PDB entry 7CRC | electron microscopy, 3.02 A resolution | chains C and D of the 8 polymer chains in the assembly

== Chain C (and D) ==
Protein: NAD+ hydrolase (NADase)
Source organism: Arabidopsis thaliana
Notes: chain D of this document is another copy of the same molecule, construct and numbering; everything in this record applies to it too
UniProt: Q9ZSN5 (Q9ZSN5_ARATH); numbering as in UniProt (aligned over 1-1221)
Amino-acid sequence (1221 residues; each row starts with the number of its first residue):
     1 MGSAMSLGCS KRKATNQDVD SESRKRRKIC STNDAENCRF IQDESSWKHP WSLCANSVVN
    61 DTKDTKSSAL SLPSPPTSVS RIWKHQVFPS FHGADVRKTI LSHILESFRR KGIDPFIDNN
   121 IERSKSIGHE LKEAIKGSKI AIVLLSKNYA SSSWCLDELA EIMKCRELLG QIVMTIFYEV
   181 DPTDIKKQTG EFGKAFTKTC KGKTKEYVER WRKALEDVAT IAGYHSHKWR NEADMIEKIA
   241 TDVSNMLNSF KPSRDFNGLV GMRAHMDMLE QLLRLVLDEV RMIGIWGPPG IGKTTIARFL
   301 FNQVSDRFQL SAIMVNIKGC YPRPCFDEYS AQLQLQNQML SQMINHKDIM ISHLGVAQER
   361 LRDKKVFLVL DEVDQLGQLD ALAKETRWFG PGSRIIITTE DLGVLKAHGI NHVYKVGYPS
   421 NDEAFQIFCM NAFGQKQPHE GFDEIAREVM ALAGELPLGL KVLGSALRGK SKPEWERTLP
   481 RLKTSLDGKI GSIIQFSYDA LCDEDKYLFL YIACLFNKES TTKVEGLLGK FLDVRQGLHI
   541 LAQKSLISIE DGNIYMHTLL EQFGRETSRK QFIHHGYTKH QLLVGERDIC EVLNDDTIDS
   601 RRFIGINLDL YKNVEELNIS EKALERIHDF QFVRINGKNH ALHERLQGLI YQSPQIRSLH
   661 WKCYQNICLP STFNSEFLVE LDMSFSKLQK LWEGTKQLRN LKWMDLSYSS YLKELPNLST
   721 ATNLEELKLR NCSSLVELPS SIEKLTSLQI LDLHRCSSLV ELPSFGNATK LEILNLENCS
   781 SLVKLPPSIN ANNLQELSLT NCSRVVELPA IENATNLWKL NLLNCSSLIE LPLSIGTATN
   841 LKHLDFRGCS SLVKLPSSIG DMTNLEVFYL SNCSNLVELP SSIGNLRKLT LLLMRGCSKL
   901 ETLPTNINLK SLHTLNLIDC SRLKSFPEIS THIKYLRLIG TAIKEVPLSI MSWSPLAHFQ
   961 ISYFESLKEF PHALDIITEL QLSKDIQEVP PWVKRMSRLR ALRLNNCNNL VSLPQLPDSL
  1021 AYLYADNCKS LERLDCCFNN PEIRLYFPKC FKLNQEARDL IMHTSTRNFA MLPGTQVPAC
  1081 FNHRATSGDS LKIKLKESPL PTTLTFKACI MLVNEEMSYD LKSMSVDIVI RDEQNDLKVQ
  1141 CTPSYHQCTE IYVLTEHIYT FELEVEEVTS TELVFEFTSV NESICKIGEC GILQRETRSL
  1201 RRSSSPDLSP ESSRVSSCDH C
Unresolved in the structure: 1-84, 1087-1089, 1196-1221 (chain D: 1-80, 1087-1089, 1196-1221)
Residues lining bound ligands:
  - ADP (adenosine-5'-diphosphate): Leu259, Val260, Met262, Pro289, Gly290, Ile291, Gly292, Lys293, Thr294, Thr295, Glu372, Ile427, Pro457, Leu458, Lys461
  - ATP (adenosine-5'-triphosphate): Phe177, Pro182, Ala219, Thr220, Ile221, Ala222, Gly223, Tyr224, His225
Reported in the primary citation:
  - mutagenesis - I121E, S124E, A222E, G223A: decreased catalytic activity on NAD+
  - mutagenesis - I121E, S124E, A222E, G223A: unchanged binding to Avirulence protein ATR1
  - mutagenesis - I121E, E158A, E158Q, A222E: abolished signaling with Avirulence protein ATR1
  - mutagenesis - E122A/R123A/S124A/K125A/S126A, R123A, S124E, G223A: unchanged signaling with Avirulence protein ATR1

== Interface between chain C and chain D ==
Pairs across the interface - 64 pairs, chain C then chain D:
  Arg166(C) - Ser126(D)
  Ile172(C) - Ser124(D)
  Val173(C) - Ser124(D)
  Lys186(C) - Trp154(D)
  Thr220(C) - Ile127(D)
  Ile221(C) - Ser124(D)
  Ile221(C) - Lys125(D)
  Ala222(C) - Glu122(D)
  Ala222(C) - Arg123(D)
  Ala222(C) - Ser124(D)  hydrogen bond (backbone-backbone)
  Ala222(C) - Lys125(D)  hydrogen bond (backbone-backbone)
  Ala222(C) - Ile127(D)  hydrophobic
  Gly223(C) - Arg123(D)  hydrogen bond (backbone-side chain)
  Tyr224(C) - Arg123(D)
  Met246(C) - Arg123(D)
  Gln309(C) - Ile82(D)
  Gln309(C) - Trp83(D)
  Gln309(C) - Lys84(D)
  Pro324(C) - Ser492(D)  hydrogen bond (backbone-side chain)
  Phe326(C) - Ser492(D)
  Phe326(C) - Ile493(D)
  Phe326(C) - Phe496(D)  hydrophobic
  Asp327(C) - Val315(D)
  Asp327(C) - Asn316(D)  hydrogen bond
  Glu328(C) - Lys461(D)  salt bridge
  Tyr329(C) - Arg298(D)
  His346(C) - Arg109(D)
  Glu359(C) - Ser249(D)
  Glu359(C) - Phe250(D)
  Glu359(C) - Lys251(D)
  Arg360(C) - Asp114(D)  salt bridge
  Arg362(C) - Leu247(D)  hydrogen bond (side chain-backbone)
  Arg362(C) - Asn248(D)
  Arg362(C) - Phe250(D)
  Asp363(C) - Arg81(D)
  Asp363(C) - Ile82(D)
  Asp363(C) - Trp83(D)  hydrogen bond (backbone-backbone)
  Asp363(C) - Lys139(D)  salt bridge
  Lys364(C) - Ile82(D)
  Lys364(C) - Trp83(D)
  Lys364(C) - Lys84(D)
  Lys365(C) - Ile82(D)
  Gln375(C) - Lys489(D)  hydrogen bond
  Leu376(C) - Arg468(D)
  Asp380(C) - Arg468(D)  salt bridge
  Pro391(C) - Arg81(D)
  Pro391(C) - Ile82(D)
  Ala407(C) - Arg468(D)
  Ala407(C) - Gly469(D)
  Cys502(C) - Arg481(D)
  Asp505(C) - Arg481(D)  salt bridge
  Arg535(C) - Arg477(D)
  Gln536(C) - Arg477(D)  hydrogen bond
  Gln536(C) - Thr478(D)
  Gln536(C) - Arg481(D)
  His539(C) - Glu474(D)  salt bridge
  His539(C) - Arg477(D)
  Ile540(C) - Arg481(D)
  Gly576(C) - Glu591(D)
  Tyr577(C) - Arg569(D)  hydrogen bond
  Tyr577(C) - Ile589(D)  hydrophobic
  Tyr577(C) - Glu591(D)  hydrogen bond (backbone-side chain)
  Tyr577(C) - Val592(D)  hydrophobic
  Thr578(C) - Glu591(D)  hydrogen bond (backbone-side chain)
Other interface residues (no listed pair), chain C (46 interface residues in all): Met174, Asp242, His353, Gly392, Lys406, Glu504, Asp533, Gly537, Gln543
Other interface residues (no listed pair), chain D (45 interface residues in all): Gln86, Gly112, Ile121, Ser253, Asp255, Thr294, Lys470, Asp588

== Summary ==
The interface between chain C and chain D involves 46 residues on one side and 45 on the other, with 12
hydrogen bonds and 6 salt bridges. Among the polar pairs are Glu328(C)-Lys461(D), Arg360(C)-Asp114(D) and
Asp363(C)-Lys139(D). From the paper: I121E, S124E and A222E of chain C, among others, reduce catalytic
activity on NAD+; I121E, E158A and E158Q of chain C, among others, abolish signaling with Avirulence protein
ATR1; 8 substitutions were tested in all.
Both chains are NAD+ hydrolase (NADase) (Arabidopsis thaliana). Entry 7CRC (Cryo-EM structure of plant NLR
RPP1 tetramer in complex with ATR1) was determined by electron microscopy together with 7CRB and 7DFV from the
same study.
